Entry 7K12 (X-ray diffraction, 2.17 A resolution); this record covers chains A and B.

Chain A (and B):
Molecule: 2-amino-3-carboxymuconate 6-semialdehyde decarboxylase
Source organism: Pseudomonas fluorescens
Notes: EC 4.-.-.-; chain B of this document is another copy of the same molecule, construct and numbering; everything in this record applies to it too
UniProt: Q83V25 (Q83V25_PSEFL); residue numbers follow UniProt; this construct covers 1-334
Chain sequence (355 residues; row label = number of the first residue in the row; numbers below 1 keep their minus sign (Met-20 is residue -20)):
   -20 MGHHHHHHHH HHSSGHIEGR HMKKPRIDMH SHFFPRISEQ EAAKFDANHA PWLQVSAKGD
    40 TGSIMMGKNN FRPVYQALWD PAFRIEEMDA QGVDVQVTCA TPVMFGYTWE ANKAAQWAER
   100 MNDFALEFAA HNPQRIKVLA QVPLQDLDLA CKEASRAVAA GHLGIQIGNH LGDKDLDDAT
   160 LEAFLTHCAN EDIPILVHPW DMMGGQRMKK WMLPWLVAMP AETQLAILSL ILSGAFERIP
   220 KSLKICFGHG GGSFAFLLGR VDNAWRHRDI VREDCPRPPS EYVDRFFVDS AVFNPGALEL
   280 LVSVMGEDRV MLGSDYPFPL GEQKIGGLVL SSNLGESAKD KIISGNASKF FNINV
Disordered / not traced: -20 to 2, 334
Sequence notes: expression tag (-20 to 0)
Bound ions: Zn2+: His9, His11, His177, Asp294
Ligand contacts: Diflunisal (1FL; 5-(2,4-difluorophenyl)-2-hydroxy-benzoic acid): Ile43, Phe50, Arg51, Thr80, Val82, Met191, Trp194, Phe297, Pro298, Leu299
From the paper describing this entry:
  - binding site for Diflunisal: Arg51, Arg247, Phe297, Leu299
  - conformationally variable residues (loop rearrangement, side-chain flip): Lys47 to Val53, Trp194, Arg247, Tyr295 to Gly300
  - catalytic residues: Arg51, His228, Arg239 (citing earlier work)

Chain A / chain B interface:
Residue-residue contacts (99):
  Arg51(A) with Arg247(B)
  Asn148(A) with Arg186(B)
  His149(A) with Arg186(B)
  Gly151(A) with Arg186(B)
  Asp152(A) with Gln185(B); Arg186(B)
  Asp154(A) with Arg186(B), salt bridge
  Asp156(A) with Trp190(B)
  Met182(A) with Met182(B), hydrophobic; Arg186(B); Met187(B), hydrophobic
  Gln185(A) with Asp152(B)
  Arg186(A) with Asn148(B); His149(B); Gly151(B); Asp152(B); Asp154(B), salt bridge; Met182(B); Glu201(B), salt bridge; Leu204(B)
  Met187(A) with Met182(B), hydrophobic; Leu204(B), hydrophobic
  Trp190(A) with Asp156(B); Leu211(B), hydrogen bond (side chain-backbone); Ser212(B); Ile249(B); Val250(B); Asp253(B), hydrogen bond
  Met191(A) with Arg247(B); Ile249(B), hydrophobic; Val250(B), hydrophobic
  Leu192(A) with Leu204(B), hydrophobic; Leu211(B), hydrophobic
  Trp194(A) with Arg239(B), hydrogen bond (backbone-side chain)
  Leu195(A) with Gln203(B), hydrogen bond (backbone-side chain); Leu211(B), hydrophobic; Ala243(B), hydrophobic
  Val196(A) with Ala200(B); Gln203(B); Leu204(B), hydrophobic; Leu207(B), hydrophobic
  Met198(A) with Arg239(B)
  Pro199(A) with Leu236(B), hydrophobic
  Ala200(A) with Val196(B)
  Glu201(A) with Arg186(B), salt bridge
  Gln203(A) with Leu195(B), hydrogen bond (side chain-backbone); Val196(B)
  Leu204(A) with Arg186(B); Leu192(B), hydrophobic
  Leu207(A) with Val196(B), hydrophobic
  Leu211(A) with Trp190(B), hydrogen bond (backbone-side chain); Leu192(B), hydrophobic; Leu195(B), hydrophobic
  Ser212(A) with Trp190(B)
  His228(A) with Arg239(B)
  Gly231(A) with Phe235(B)
  Ser232(A) with Ser232(B)
  Phe235(A) with Gly231(B); Phe235(B), hydrophobic; Ala276(B)
  Leu236(A) with Pro199(B), hydrophobic
  Gly238(A) with Phe272(B); Asn273(B)
  Arg239(A) with Trp194(B); Leu195(B); Met198(B); His228(B); Ala270(B), hydrogen bond (side chain-backbone); Phe272(B)
  Val240(A) with Leu195(B), hydrophobic
  Asn242(A) with Phe272(B); Gln302(B), hydrogen bond
  His246(A) with Glu301(B); Gln302(B)
  Arg247(A) with Met191(B); Phe297(B); Pro298(B)
  Ile249(A) with Trp190(B); Met191(B), hydrophobic
  Val250(A) with Trp190(B); Met191(B), hydrophobic
  Asp253(A) with Trp190(B), hydrogen bond
  Val271(A) with Arg239(B)
  Phe272(A) with Gly238(B); Arg239(B); Asn242(B)
  Gly275(A) with Leu279(B)
  Ala276(A) with Phe235(B); Leu279(B)
  Leu279(A) with Gly275(B); Ala276(B), hydrophobic; Leu279(B), hydrophobic
  Pro298(A) with His246(B); Arg247(B)
  Leu299(A) with Asn242(B), hydrogen bond (backbone-side chain); Ala243(B), hydrophobic; Arg247(B)
  Gly300(A) with Asn242(B), hydrogen bond (backbone-side chain)
  Gln302(A) with His246(B), hydrogen bond
Also at the interface, not in a pair above, chain A (52 interface residues in all): Lys189, Ala243, Asn273
Also at the interface, not in a pair above, chain B (52 interface residues in all): Ser208, Val240, Val271

Summary:
Chain A and chain B each contribute 52 residues to their interface, with 12 hydrogen bonds and 4 salt bridges.
Polar pairs include Asp154(A)-Arg186(B), Arg186(A)-Glu201(B) and Trp190(A)-Leu211(B). Bound to chain A:
Diflunisal. From the paper: catalytic residues Arg51(A), His228(A) and Arg239(A); a binding site for
Diflunisal at Arg51(A), Arg247(A) and Phe297(A) among others.
Chain A and chain B are both 2-amino-3-carboxymuconate 6-semialdehyde decarboxylase (Pseudomonas fluorescens);
the structure, ACMSD in complex with diflunisal, was determined by X-ray diffraction, deposited together with
7K13.
